6VOJ - chains J and a of the 26 polymer chains in the assembly; structure by electron microscopy, 4.34 A resolution (low resolution: residue-level contacts below are approximate; hydrogen-bond / salt-bridge calls are withheld).

# Chain J
Name: ATP synthase subunit b', chloroplastic
From: Spinacia oleracea
UniProtKB: P31853 (ATPX_SPIOL); residues 1-222 here = UniProt positions 1-222
Chain sequence (222 residues; row label = number of the first residue in the row):
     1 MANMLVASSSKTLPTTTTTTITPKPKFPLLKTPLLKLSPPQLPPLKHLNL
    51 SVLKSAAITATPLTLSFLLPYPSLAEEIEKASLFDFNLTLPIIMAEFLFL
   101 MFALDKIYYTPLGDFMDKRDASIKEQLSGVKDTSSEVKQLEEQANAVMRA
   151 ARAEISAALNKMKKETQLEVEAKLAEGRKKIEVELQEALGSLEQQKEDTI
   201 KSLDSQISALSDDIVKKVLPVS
Disordered / not traced: 1-86, 221-222

# Chain a
Name: ATP synthase subunit a, chloroplastic
From: Spinacia oleracea
UniProtKB: P06451 (ATPI_SPIOL); residues 1-247 here = UniProt positions 1-247
Chain sequence (247 residues; numbered 1 to 247; the number before each row is that of its first residue):
     1 MNVLSYSINPLKGLYAISGVEVGQHFYWQIGGFQIHGQVLITSWVVIAIL
    51 LGSAAIAVRSPQTIPTGGQNFFEYVLEFIRDVSKTQIGEEYRPWVPFIGT
   101 MFLFIFVSNWSGALLPWKIIQLPHGELAAPTNDINTTVALALLTSVAYFY
   151 AGLTKKGLGYFGKYIQPTPILLPINILEDFTKPLSLSFRLFGNILADELV
   201 VVVLVSLVPLVVPIPVMFLGLFTSGIQALIFATLAAAYIGESLEGHH
Disordered / not traced: 1-22, 245-247

# Chain J / chain a interface
Pairs across the interface (40):
  N87(J) with I35(a); H36(a); V39(a); L40(a); N135(a)
  T89(J) with V39(a); L40(a); S43(a)
  L90(J) with N135(a); T136(a); A139(a)
  I93(J) with S43(a); F104(a)
  M94(J) with L143(a)
  E96(J) with I47(a); L51(a)
  F97(J) with L50(a); G99(a); T100(a); L103(a); F104(a)
  L100(J) with L50(a); L51(a); A54(a)
  M101(J) with V95(a); P96(a)
  L104(J) with V58(a)
  I107(J) with V58(a)
  Y108(J) with V58(a); Q69(a); F72(a); E73(a)
  Y109(J) with L76(a)
  L112(J) with Q62(a); T63(a); Q69(a); E73(a)
  F115(J) with T63(a)
  R119(J) with T63(a); I64(a)
Other interface residues (no listed pair), chain a (31 interface residues in all): A57, P65, R80, L140

# Summary
16 residues of chain J and 31 residues of chain a are in contact.
Here chain J is ATP synthase subunit b', chloroplastic and chain a is ATP synthase subunit a, chloroplastic,
both from Spinacia oleracea. Entry 6VOJ (Chloroplast ATP synthase (R3, CF1FO)) was determined by electron
microscopy together with 6VM1, 6VM4, 6VMB, 6VMD, 6VMG, 6VOF and 8 further entries from the same study.
